7N28 - chains G and U of the 14 polymer chains in the assembly; structure by electron microscopy, 4.20 A resolution (low resolution: residue-level contacts below are approximate; hydrogen-bond / salt-bridge calls are withheld).

[Chain G]
Molecule: Envelope glycoprotein gp120
Source organism: Human immunodeficiency virus 1
Reference sequence: I6NF57 (I6NF57_9HIV1); the construct lacks a stretch of the UniProt sequence and is renumbered around it, so the offset changes along the chain: 31-136 = UniProt 30-135; 137-187 = UniProt 137-187; 189-309 = UniProt 188-308; 312-321 = UniProt 309-318; 5 more segments
Chain sequence (478 residues; row label = number of the first residue in the row; note: 10 numbers in that range are skipped by the numbering (no residue carries them; nothing is unmodelled there); a row labelled like 459A-459B holds insertion residues (459A, then the next letters in order)):
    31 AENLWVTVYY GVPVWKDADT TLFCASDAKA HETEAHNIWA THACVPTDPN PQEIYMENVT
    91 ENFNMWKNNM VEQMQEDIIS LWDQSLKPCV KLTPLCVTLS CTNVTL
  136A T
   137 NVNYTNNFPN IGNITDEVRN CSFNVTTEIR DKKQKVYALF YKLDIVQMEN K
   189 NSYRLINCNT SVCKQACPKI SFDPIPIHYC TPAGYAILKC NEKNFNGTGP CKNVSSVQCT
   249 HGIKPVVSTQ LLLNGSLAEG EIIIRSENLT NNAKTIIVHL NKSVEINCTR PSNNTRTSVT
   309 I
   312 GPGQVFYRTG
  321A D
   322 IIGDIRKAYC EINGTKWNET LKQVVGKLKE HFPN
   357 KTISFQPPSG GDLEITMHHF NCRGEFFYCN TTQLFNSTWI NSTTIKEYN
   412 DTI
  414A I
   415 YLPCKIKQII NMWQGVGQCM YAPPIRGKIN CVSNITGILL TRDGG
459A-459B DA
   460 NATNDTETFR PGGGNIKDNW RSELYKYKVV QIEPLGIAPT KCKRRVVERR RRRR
Not modelled in the structure: 508-513
Sequence notes: conflict Ala31 (Ser30 in I6NF57), Glu32 (Asp31 in I6NF57), Pro124 (His123 in I6NF57), Leu179 (Thr in I6NF57), Cys201 (Ile200 in I6NF57), Thr358 (Lys355 in I6NF57), Thr400 (Gly397 in I6NF57), Cys433 (Ala425 in I6NF57), Cys501 (Ala495 in I6NF57), Arg509 (Glu503 in I6NF57), Arg510 (Lys504 in I6NF57); expression tag (512-513)
Cystine bridges: Cys54-Cys74, Cys119-Cys205, Cys126-Cys196, Cys131-Cys157, Cys201-Cys433, Cys218-Cys247, Cys228-Cys239, Cys296-Cys331, Cys378-Cys445, Cys385-Cys418
Covalent attachments: N-acetylglucosamine (NAG) linked to Asn88, Asn133, Asn149, Asn156, Asn160, Asn197, Asn234, Asn241, Asn276, Asn289, Asn295, Asn301, Asn334, Asn339, Asn355, Asn386, Asn392, Asn448; glycan linked to Asn262
What the authors report for this chain:
  - mutagenesis - N160A, T162A: abolished binding to CAP45
  - mutagenesis - R166A, K169E: decreased binding to CAP45
  - mutagenesis - I165L, K171R: decreased binding to 1157ipd3N4

[Chain U]
Molecule: 3BNC117 antibody light chain
Source organism: Homo sapiens
Notes: antibody fragment or engineered binder
Chain sequence (206 residues; numbered 1 to 214; 8 numbers in that range are skipped by the numbering (no residue carries them; nothing is unmodelled there); the number before each row is that of its first residue):
     1 DIQMTQSPSS LSASVGDTVT ITCQANG
    32 YLNWYQQRRG KAPKLLIYDG SKLERGVPSR FSGRRWGQEY NLTINNLQPE DIATYFCQVY
    96 EFVVPGTRLD LKRTVAAPSV FIFPPSDEQL KSGTASVVCL LNNFYPREAK VQWKVDNALQ
   156 SGNSQESVTE QDSKDSTYSL SSTLTLSKAD YEKHKVYACE VTHQGLSSPV TKSFNRGEC
Not modelled in the structure: 213-214
Cystine bridges: Cys23-Cys88, Cys134-Cys194
Covalent attachments: N-acetylglucosamine (NAG) linked to Asn72

[Interface between chain G and chain U]
Residue-residue contacts - 6 pairs, chain G then chain U:
  Thr278(G) with Tyr91(U)
  Asn279(G) with Tyr91(U)
  Asn280(G) with Glu96(U)
  Pro354(G) with Asp1(U)
  Lys357(G) with Asp1(U)
  Asp459A(G) with Phe97(U)
Also at the interface, not in a pair above, chain G (8 interface residues in all): Asn276, Ala459B

[Overview]
Chain G and chain U form an interface of 8 and 4 residues respectively. Covalently linked N-acetylglucosamine:
at Asn88(G), Asn133(G), Asn149(G), Asn156(G), Asn160(G) and Asn197(G) and 12 more. From the paper: N160A and
T162A of chain G abolish binding to CAP45; R166A and K169E of chain G reduce binding to CAP45; 6 substitutions
were tested in all.
Chain G is Envelope glycoprotein gp120 (Human immunodeficiency virus 1) and chain U is 3BNC117 antibody light
chain (Homo sapiens); the structure, Cryo-EM structure of broadly neutralizing V2-apex-targeting antibody J033
in complex with HIV-1 Env, was determined by electron microscopy together with 7MXD from the same study.
